Entry 8ATF (electron microscopy, 3.45 A resolution); this record covers chains L and N of the 12 polymer chains in the assembly.

# Chain L
Molecule: 226-nt DNA strand
Sequence (226 nucleotides; each row starts with the number of its first residue; numbers below 1 keep their minus sign (DT-153 is residue -153)):
  -153 TCGGTACCCG GGGATCCTCT AGAGTGGGAG CTCGGAACAC TATCCGACTG GCACCGGCAA
   -93 GGTCGCTGTT CAATACATGC ACAGGATGTA TATATCTGAC ACGTGCCTGG AGACTAGGGA
   -33 GTAATCCCCT TGGCGGTTAA AACGCGGGGG ACAGCGCGTA CGTGCGTTTA AGCGGTGCTA
    27 GAGCTGTCTA CGACCAATTG AGCGGCCTCG GCACCGGGAT TCTCCA
Disordered / not traced: -153 to -71

# Chain N
Protein: Histone H4
Source organism: Homo sapiens
Reference sequence: P62805 (H4_HUMAN); residues 1-102 here correspond to UniProt positions 2-103 (UniProt number = residue number + 1)
Amino-acid sequence (102 residues; each row starts with the number of its first residue):
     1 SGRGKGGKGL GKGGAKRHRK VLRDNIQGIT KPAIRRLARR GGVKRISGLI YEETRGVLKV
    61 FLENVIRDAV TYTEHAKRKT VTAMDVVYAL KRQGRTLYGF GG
Disordered / not traced: 1-23, 102
Curated features (UniProtKB/Swiss-Prot):
  - DNA-binding region: Lys16 to Lys20
  - modified residue: Ser1 (N-acetylserine), Arg3 (Asymmetric dimethylarginine), Lys5 (N6-(2-hydroxyisobutyryl)lysine), Lys8 (N6-(2-hydroxyisobutyryl)lysine), Lys12 (N6-(2-hydroxyisobutyryl)lysine), Lys16 (N6-(2-hydroxyisobutyryl)lysine), Lys20 (N6,N6,N6-trimethyllysine), Lys31 (N6-(2-hydroxyisobutyryl)lysine), Lys44 (N6-(2-hydroxyisobutyryl)lysine), Ser47 (Phosphoserine), Tyr51 (Phosphotyrosine), Lys59 (N6-(2-hydroxyisobutyryl)lysine), Lys77 (N6-(2-hydroxyisobutyryl)lysine), Lys79 (N6-(2-hydroxyisobutyryl)lysine), Thr80 (Phosphothreonine), Tyr88 (Phosphotyrosine), Lys91 (N6-(2-hydroxyisobutyryl)lysine)
  - cross-link (Glycyl lysine isopeptide (Lys-Gly)): Lys12 (interchain with G-Cter in SUMO2), Lys20 (interchain with G-Cter in SUMO2), Lys31 (interchain with G-Cter in SUMO2), Lys59 (interchain with G-Cter in SUMO2), Lys79 (interchain with G-Cter in SUMO2), Lys91 (interchain with G-Cter in SUMO2)

# Chain L / chain N interface
Residue-residue contacts (11; chain L residue first):
  DC7(L) - Arg45(N)  phosphate contact
  DC7(L) - Ile46(N)  sugar contact
  DC7(L) - Ser47(N)  hydrogen bond to the phosphate
  DC7(L) - Gly48(N)  phosphate contact
  DG8(L) - Arg35(N)  salt bridge to the phosphate
  DG8(L) - Arg45(N)  phosphate contact
  DG8(L) - Ile46(N)  phosphate contact
  DG27(L) - Lys79(N)  salt bridge to the phosphate
  DA28(L) - Arg78(N)  phosphate contact
  DA28(L) - Lys79(N)  hydrogen bond to the phosphate
  DA28(L) - Thr80(N)  hydrogen bond to the phosphate
Other interface residues (no listed pair), chain L (5 interface residues in all): DG29
Other interface residues (no listed pair), chain N (10 interface residues in all): Lys44, Lys77

# Summary
The interface between chain L and chain N involves 5 residues on one side and 10 on the other, with 3 hydrogen
bonds and 2 salt bridges. Polar pairs include DC7(L)-Ser47(N), DA28(L)-Lys79(N) and DA28(L)-Thr80(N). Curated
annotation (UniProt) lists a DNA-binding region on chain N.
Chain L is a 226-nt DNA strand and chain N is Histone H4 (Homo sapiens); the structure, Nucleosome-bound Ino80
ATPase, was determined by electron microscopy, deposited together with 8AV6.
